6NN8 - chains A and D of the 4 polymer chains in the assembly; structure by X-ray diffraction, 2.42 A resolution.

== Chain A (and D) ==
Molecule: Pyruvate kinase PKLR
Source organism: Homo sapiens
Notes: EC 2.7.1.40; chain D of this document is another copy of the same molecule, construct and numbering; everything in this record applies to it too
UniProtKB: P30613 (KPYR_HUMAN); residues 3-543 here correspond to UniProt positions 34-574 (UniProt number = residue number + 31)
Chain sequence (543 residues; row label = number of the first residue in the row):
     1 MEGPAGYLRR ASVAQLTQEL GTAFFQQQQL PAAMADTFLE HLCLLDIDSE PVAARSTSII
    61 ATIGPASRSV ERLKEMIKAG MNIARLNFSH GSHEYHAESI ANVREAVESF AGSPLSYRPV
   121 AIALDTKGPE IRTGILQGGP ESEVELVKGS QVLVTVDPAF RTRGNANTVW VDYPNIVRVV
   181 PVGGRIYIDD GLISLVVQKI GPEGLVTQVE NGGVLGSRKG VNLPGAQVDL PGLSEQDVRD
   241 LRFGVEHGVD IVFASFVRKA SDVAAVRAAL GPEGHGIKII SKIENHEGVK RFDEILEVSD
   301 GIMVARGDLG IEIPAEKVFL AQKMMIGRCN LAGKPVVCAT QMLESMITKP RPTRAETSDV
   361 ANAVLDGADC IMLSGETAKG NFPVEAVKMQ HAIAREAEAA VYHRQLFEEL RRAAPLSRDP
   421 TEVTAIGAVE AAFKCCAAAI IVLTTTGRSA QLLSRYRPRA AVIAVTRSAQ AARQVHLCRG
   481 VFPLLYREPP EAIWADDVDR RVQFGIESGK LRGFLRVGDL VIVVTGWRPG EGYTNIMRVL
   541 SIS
Not modelled in the structure: 1-19, 134-143, 156-164 (chain D: 1-12, 90-91, 130-237)
Construct notes: expression tag (1-2); engineered mutation Glu531 (Ser562 in P30613)
UniProt features mapped onto this chain:
  - binding site (substrate): Arg85, Lys282, Gly307, Asp308, Thr340
  - binding site (ATP): Asn87 to His90, Arg132, Lys219
  - binding site (K(+)): Asn87, Ser89, Asp125, Thr126
  - binding site (Mn(2+)): Glu284, Asp308
  - binding site (beta-D-fructose 1,6-bisphosphate): Thr444 to Ser449, Trp494, Arg501, Arg528 to Gly530, Gly532, Tyr533
  - site: Lys282 (Transition state stabilizer)
  - modified residue (Phosphoserine): Ser12, Ser261
Reported in the primary citation:
  - contacts within the chain: Arg306-Thr340 (hydrogen bond)

== Chain A / chain D interface ==
Pairs across the interface (61):
  Leu20(A) - Leu416(D)
  Arg404(A) - Arg412(D)
  Glu408(A) - Glu408(D)
  Glu408(A) - Arg411(D)  salt bridge
  Glu408(A) - Arg412(D)  salt bridge
  Arg411(A) - Phe407(D)
  Arg411(A) - Arg411(D)
  Arg411(A) - Glu430(D)  salt bridge
  Arg412(A) - Asp36(D)  salt bridge
  Arg412(A) - Arg404(D)
  Ala414(A) - Lys434(D)
  Pro415(A) - Lys434(D)  hydrogen bond (backbone-side chain)
  Leu416(A) - Leu16(D)
  Leu416(A) - Phe25(D)  hydrophobic
  Leu416(A) - Phe433(D)
  Leu416(A) - Lys434(D)
  Ser417(A) - Lys434(D)  hydrogen bond (backbone-backbone)
  Ser417(A) - Cys435(D)
  Arg418(A) - Glu19(D)  salt bridge
  Arg418(A) - Leu20(D)
  Arg418(A) - Cys435(D)  hydrogen bond (side chain-backbone)
  Arg418(A) - Cys436(D)
  Arg418(A) - Gly518(D)  hydrogen bond (side chain-backbone)
  Arg418(A) - Leu520(D)
  Glu422(A) - Lys434(D)  salt bridge
  Val423(A) - Ala431(D)
  Val423(A) - Cys435(D)  hydrophobic
  Val423(A) - Val539(D)  hydrophobic
  Thr424(A) - Val539(D)
  Ile426(A) - Glu430(D)
  Ile426(A) - Lys434(D)
  Gly427(A) - Gly427(D)
  Glu430(A) - Arg411(D)
  Glu430(A) - Ile426(D)
  Glu430(A) - Glu430(D)
  Ala431(A) - Val423(D)
  Lys434(A) - Ala414(D)
  Lys434(A) - Pro415(D)  hydrogen bond (side chain-backbone)
  Lys434(A) - Leu416(D)
  Lys434(A) - Ser417(D)  hydrogen bond (backbone-backbone)
  Lys434(A) - Ile426(D)
  Lys434(A) - Tyr456(D)  hydrogen bond
  Cys435(A) - Ser417(D)
  Cys435(A) - Val423(D)  hydrophobic
  Tyr456(A) - Lys434(D)  hydrogen bond
  Gly518(A) - Arg418(D)  hydrogen bond (backbone-side chain)
  Asp519(A) - Arg418(D)
  Leu520(A) - Arg418(D)
  Asn535(A) - Met537(D)
  Asn535(A) - Arg538(D)
  Asn535(A) - Val539(D)  hydrogen bond (side chain-backbone)
  Ile536(A) - Met537(D)
  Ile536(A) - Arg538(D)
  Met537(A) - Asn535(D)
  Met537(A) - Ile536(D)
  Met537(A) - Met537(D)  hydrogen bond (backbone-backbone)
  Arg538(A) - Asn535(D)
  Arg538(A) - Ile536(D)
  Val539(A) - Val423(D)  hydrophobic
  Val539(A) - Thr424(D)
  Val539(A) - Asn535(D)  hydrogen bond (backbone-backbone)
Interface residues without a listed pair, chain A (34 interface residues in all): Phe24, Asp36, Phe407, Pro420, Phe433, Ile522
Interface residues without a listed pair, chain D (37 interface residues in all): Pro420, Glu422, Asp519, Ile522

== Overview ==
The interface between chain A and chain D involves 34 residues on one side and 37 on the other; the contacts
include 12 hydrogen bonds and 6 salt bridges. Polar pairs include Glu408(A)-Arg411(D), Glu408(A)-Arg412(D) and
Arg411(A)-Glu430(D). The paper reports contacts within the chain involving Thr340(A) and Arg306(A).
Chain A and chain D are both Pyruvate kinase PKLR (Homo sapiens); the structure, The structure of human liver
pyruvate kinase, hLPYK-S531E, was determined by X-ray diffraction (same publication as 6NN4, 6NN5 and 6NN7).
